Entry 4Z7Z (X-ray diffraction, 1.83 A resolution); this record covers chains A and D of the 3 polymer chains in the assembly.

== Chain A ==
Protein: G/T mismatch-specific thymine DNA glycosylase
Source organism: Homo sapiens
Notes: EC 3.2.2.29
UniProt: Q13569 (TDG_HUMAN); numbering as in UniProt (aligned over 111-308)
Amino-acid sequence (204 residues; numbered 105 to 308; the number before each row is that of its first residue):
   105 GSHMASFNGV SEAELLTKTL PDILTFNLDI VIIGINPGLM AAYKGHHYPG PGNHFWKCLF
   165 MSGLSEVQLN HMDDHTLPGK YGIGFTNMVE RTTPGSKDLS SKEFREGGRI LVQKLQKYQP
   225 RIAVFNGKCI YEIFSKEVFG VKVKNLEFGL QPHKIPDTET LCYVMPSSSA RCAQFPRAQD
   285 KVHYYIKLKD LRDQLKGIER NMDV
Unresolved in the structure: 105-110, 306-308
Construct notes: expression tag (105-110)
Curated features (UniProtKB/Swiss-Prot):
  - cross-link: Lys248 (Glycyl lysine isopeptide (Lys-Gly) (interchain with G-Cter in SUMO2))
  - mutagenesis: Asn140 (N140A: Loss of DNA glycosylase activity but still able to bind DNA), Ala145 (A145G: Increased DNA glycosylase activity on G/T mispairs), His151 (H151A/Q: Increased DNA glycosylase activity on G/T mispairs), Asn191 (N191A: Reduced DNA glycosylase activity on G/T and G/U mispairs), Thr197 (T197A: Reduced DNA glycosylase activity on G/T mispairs), Arg281 (R281A: Restores the DNA-binding ability of the sumoylated form)

== Chain D ==
Molecule: 28-nt DNA strand
Sequence (28 nucleotides; numbered 1 to 28; the number before each row is that of its first residue):
     1 AGCTGTCCAT CGCTCAXGTA CAGAGCTG
Modified / non-standard residues: ORP (2-deoxy-5-phosphono-ribose) at position 17

== Chain A / chain D interface ==
Pairs across the interface (29; chain A residue first):
  Ile139(A) with ORP_17(D), base contact; DG18(D), sugar contact
  Asn140(A) with ORP_17(D), base contact
  Gly142(A) with ORP_17(D), base contact
  Gly154(A) with ORP_17(D), base contact
  Asn157(A) with ORP_17(D), base contact
  Gly199(A) with ORP_17(D), base contact
  Ser200(A) with ORP_17(D), base contact; DG18(D), hydrogen bond to the phosphate
  Gly231(A) with DT19(D), phosphate contact
  Lys232(A) with DT19(D), hydrogen bond to the phosphate; DA20(D), salt bridge to the phosphate
  Cys233(A) with DT19(D), hydrogen bond to the phosphate
  Phe252(A) with DA20(D), phosphate contact
  Pro270(A) with DT19(D), phosphate contact
  Ser271(A) with DG18(D), phosphate contact; DT19(D), hydrogen bond to the phosphate
  Ser273(A) with DA16(D), sugar contact; ORP_17(D), base contact; DG18(D), hydrogen bond to the phosphate
  Ala274(A) with DA16(D), base contact
  Arg275(A) with DA16(D), salt bridge to the phosphate; DG18(D), salt bridge to the phosphate
  Cys276(A) with DG18(D), base contact; DT19(D), sugar contact
  Ala277(A) with DG18(D), base contact
  Gln278(A) with DG18(D), hydrogen bond to the base; DT19(D), hydrogen bond to the base; DA20(D), hydrogen bond to the sugar
Interface residues without a listed pair, chain A (22 interface residues in all): Thr197, Met269, Phe279
Interface residues without a listed pair, chain D (6 interface residues in all): DC15

== In short ==
Chain A and chain D form an interface of 22 and 6 residues respectively; the contacts include 8 hydrogen bonds
and 3 salt bridges. Among the polar pairs are Gln278(A)-DG18(D), Gln278(A)-DT19(D) and Gln278(A)-DA20(D).
UniProt lists 6 mutagenesis sites on chain A.
Here chain A is G/T mismatch-specific thymine DNA glycosylase (Homo sapiens) and chain D is a 28-nt DNA
strand. Entry 4Z7Z (Structure of the enzyme-product complex resulting from TDG action on a GT mismatch in the
presence ...) was determined by X-ray diffraction (same publication as 4Z3A, 4Z47, 4Z7B and 4XEG).
